PDB entry 7VCI | electron microscopy, 8.10 A resolution (very low resolution: no residue pairs are listed; an interface is given only as per-side residue counts) | chains A and B of the 21 polymer chains in the assembly

[Chain A]
Name: Nuclear pore complex protein Nup85
From: Xenopus laevis
UniProt: Q68FJ0 (NUP85_XENLA); numbering as in UniProt (aligned over 1-653)
Chain sequence (653 residues; each row starts with the number of its first residue):
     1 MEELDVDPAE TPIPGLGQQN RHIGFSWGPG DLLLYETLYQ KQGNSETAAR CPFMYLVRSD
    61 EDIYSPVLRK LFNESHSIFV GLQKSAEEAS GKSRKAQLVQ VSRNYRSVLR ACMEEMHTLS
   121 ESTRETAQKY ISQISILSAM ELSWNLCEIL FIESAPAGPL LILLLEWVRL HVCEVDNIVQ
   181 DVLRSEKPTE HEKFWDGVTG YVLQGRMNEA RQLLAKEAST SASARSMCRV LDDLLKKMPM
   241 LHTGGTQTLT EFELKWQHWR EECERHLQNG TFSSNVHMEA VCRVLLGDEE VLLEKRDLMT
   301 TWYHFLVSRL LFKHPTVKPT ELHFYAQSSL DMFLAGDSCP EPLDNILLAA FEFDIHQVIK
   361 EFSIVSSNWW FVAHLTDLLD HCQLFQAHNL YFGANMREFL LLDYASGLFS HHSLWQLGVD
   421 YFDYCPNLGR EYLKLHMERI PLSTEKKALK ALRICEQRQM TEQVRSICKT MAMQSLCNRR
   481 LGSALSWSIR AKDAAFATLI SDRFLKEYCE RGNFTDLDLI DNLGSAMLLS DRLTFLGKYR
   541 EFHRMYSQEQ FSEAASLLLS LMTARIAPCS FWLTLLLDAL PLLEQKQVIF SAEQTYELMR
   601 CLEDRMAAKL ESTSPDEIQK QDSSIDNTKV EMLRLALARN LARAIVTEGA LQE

[Chain B]
Name: MGC154553 protein
From: Xenopus laevis
UniProt: Q05AW3 (Q05AW3_XENLA); residue numbers follow UniProt; this construct covers 1-375
Chain sequence (375 residues; row label = number of the first residue in the row):
     1 MADKFAAKFV SHKISRTRWR PVSASSLQQP DVFATGSWDN EENKVCVWAT SDFGATSLDE
    61 EYQGDPKQLC DIKHPGDVMD MQFLDKERIV TGSSTGTVTI FRHHENNQTL SVNQRWEQAH
   121 YHVGSNMRAP CTAIVCSSPE IVSVGEDGRI NCFRAESRDV LRTIDDADSS TMHGVTFLRT
   181 TEILTVNSVG QLKLWDLRKQ GNDPTQIFSV TGERVPLHCV DRHPNQQHVV ATGGQDGMLC
   241 IWDVRHGKMP MSLLNAHEAE MWEVHFHPSN PDHLFTCSED GSLWHWDASA DSEKPTFLLG
   301 GRSTFNISRS SIAPPNANQS LACAWLSTDP TKGQLEITNL LPSSTLSVNS LDVLGQNLVC
   361 GTDAEAIYVT RRLFS

[How chain A and chain B interact]
At this resolution (8 A) residue pairs are not listed: 42 residues of chain A and 39 of chain B lie at the interface.

[Overview]
Chain A and chain B form an interface of 42 and 39 residues respectively.
Chain A is Nuclear pore complex protein Nup85 and chain B is MGC154553 protein, both from Xenopus laevis; the
structure, Structure of Xenopus laevis NPC nuclear ring asymmetric unit, was determined by electron
microscopy, deposited together with 7VOP.
